Entry 2G8H (X-ray diffraction, 1.85 A resolution); this record covers chains C and A of the 3 polymer chains in the assembly.

# Chain C
Molecule: 6-nt DNA strand
Sequence (6 nucleotides; numbered 1 to 6; the number before each row is that of its first residue):
     1 ATGTCG

# Chain A
Protein: Ribonuclease H
Source organism: Bacillus halodurans
Notes: EC 3.1.26.4; fragment: Bh-RNase HC
UniProt: Q9KEI9 (RNH1_BACHD); residues 59-196 here = UniProt positions 59-196
Sequence (142 residues; numbered 55 to 196; the number before each row is that of its first residue):
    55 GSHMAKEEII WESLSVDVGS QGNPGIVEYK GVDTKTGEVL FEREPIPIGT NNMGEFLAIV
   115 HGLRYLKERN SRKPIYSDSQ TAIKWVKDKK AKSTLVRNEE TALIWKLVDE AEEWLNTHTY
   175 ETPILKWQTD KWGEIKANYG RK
Not modelled in the structure: 55-60
Differences from the reference sequence: cloning artifact (55-58); engineered mutation Asn192 (Asp in Q9KEI9)
Ion coordination: Mg2+ site 1: Asp71, Glu109, Asp132 (shared with 1 residue of chain B); Mg2+ site 2: Asp71, Asn192
Swiss-Prot annotation at these positions:
  - binding site (Mg(2+)): Asp71, Glu109, Asp132
  - mutagenesis: Glu109 (E109Q: Loss of activity), Asp132 (D132N: Loss of activity), Glu188 (E188A: Strongly reduces activity; E188Q: No effect)
From the paper describing this entry:
  - mutagenesis - D192N: decreased catalytic activity on Mn2+ (citing earlier work)
  - mutagenesis - E188A: decreased catalytic activity (citing earlier work)
  - catalytic residues: Asp71, Glu109, Asp132 (citing earlier work)
  - mutagenesis - D132N: abolished catalytic activity (citing earlier work)

# Interface between chain C and chain A
Contacting residue pairs - 22 pairs, chain C then chain A:
  DT2(C) - Asn77(A)  hydrogen bond to the base
  DT2(C) - Pro78(A)  phosphate contact
  DG3(C) - Asn77(A)  hydrogen bond to the sugar
  DG3(C) - Pro78(A)  phosphate contact
  DG3(C) - Thr104(A)  hydrogen bond to the phosphate
  DG3(C) - Asn105(A)  hydrogen bond to the base
  DG3(C) - Asn106(A)  hydrogen bond to the base
  DT4(C) - Thr104(A)  hydrogen bond to the phosphate
  DT4(C) - Asn106(A)  hydrogen bond to the sugar
  DT4(C) - Met107(A)  phosphate contact
  DT4(C) - Thr135(A)  base contact
  DT4(C) - Trp139(A)  phosphate contact
  DT4(C) - Ser147(A)  hydrogen bond to the phosphate
  DT4(C) - Thr148(A)  hydrogen bond to the phosphate
  DT4(C) - Leu149(A)  phosphate contact
  DC5(C) - Gln134(A)  hydrogen bond to the sugar
  DC5(C) - Thr135(A)  sugar contact
  DC5(C) - Lys138(A)  phosphate contact
  DC5(C) - Trp139(A)  hydrogen bond to the phosphate
  DC5(C) - Lys146(A)  phosphate contact
  DG6(C) - Gln134(A)  sugar contact
  DG6(C) - Lys138(A)  phosphate contact

# In short
5 residues of chain C face 14 of chain A across their interface; the contacts include 11 hydrogen bonds. Polar
contacts include DT2(C)-Asn77(A), DG3(C)-Asn105(A) and DG3(C)-Asn106(A). From the paper: catalytic residues
Asp71(A), Glu109(A) and Asp132(A); D192N of chain A reduces catalytic activity on Mn2+; 3 substitutions were
tested in all.
Here chain C is a 6-nt DNA strand and chain A is Ribonuclease H (Bacillus halodurans). Entry 2G8H (B.
halodurans RNase H catalytic domain D192N mutant in complex with Mg2+ and RNA/DNA hybrid (non-P ...) was
determined by X-ray diffraction together with 2G8F, 2G8K, 2G8U, 2G8V and 2G8W from the same study.
